Entry 5R4B (X-ray diffraction, 1.05 A resolution); this record covers chains B and C of the 5 polymer chains in the assembly.

Chain B:
Molecule: gamma-chymotrypsin
Source organism: Bos taurus
Notes: EC 3.4.21.1
UniProt: P00766 (CTRA_BOVIN); numbering as in UniProt (aligned over 16-146)
Amino-acid sequence (131 residues; row label = number of the first residue in the row):
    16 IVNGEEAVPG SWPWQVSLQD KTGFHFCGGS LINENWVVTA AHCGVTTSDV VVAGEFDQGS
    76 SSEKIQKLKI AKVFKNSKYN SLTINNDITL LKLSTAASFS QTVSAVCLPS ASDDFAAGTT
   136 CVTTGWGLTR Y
Cystine bridges: Cys-42/Cys-58
UniProt features mapped onto this chain:
  - active site (Charge relay system): His-57, Asp-102

Chain C:
Molecule: gamma-chymotrypsin
Source organism: Bos taurus
Notes: EC 3.4.21.1
UniProt: P00766 (CTRA_BOVIN); numbering as in UniProt (aligned over 149-245)
Amino-acid sequence (97 residues; numbered 149 to 245; the number before each row is that of its first residue):
   149 ANTPDRLQQA SLPLLSNTNC KKYWGTKIKD AMICAGASGV SSCMGDSGGP LVCKKNGAWT
   209 LVGIVSWGSS TCSTSTPGVY ARVTALVNWV QQTLAAN
Cystine bridges: Cys-168/Cys-182, Cys-191/Cys-220
UniProt features mapped onto this chain:
  - active site: Ser-195 (Charge relay system)

Interface between chain B and chain C:
Contacting residue pairs (160):
  Ile-16(B) / Gln-156(C)
  Ile-16(B) / Gln-157(C)
  Ile-16(B) / Ala-158(C)  hydrophobic
  Ile-16(B) / Ser-189(C)
  Ile-16(B) / Asp-194(C)  hydrogen bond (backbone-side chain)
  Val-17(B) / Val-188(C)
  Val-17(B) / Ser-189(C)  hydrogen bond (backbone-backbone)
  Val-17(B) / Cys-220(C)  hydrophobic
  Val-17(B) / Thr-222(C)
  Asn-18(B) / Gly-187(C)  hydrogen bond (side chain-backbone)
  Asn-18(B) / Val-188(C)
  Asn-18(B) / Thr-222(C)
  Gly-19(B) / Gln-157(C)
  Glu-20(B) / Gln-156(C)
  Glu-20(B) / Gln-157(C)  hydrogen bond
  Glu-21(B) / Arg-154(C)  salt bridge
  Glu-21(B) / Leu-155(C)
  Glu-21(B) / Gln-156(C)
  Ala-22(B) / Leu-155(C)  hydrogen bond (backbone-backbone)
  Ala-22(B) / Gln-157(C)
  Trp-27(B) / Gln-157(C)  hydrogen bond
  Trp-27(B) / Trp-207(C)  hydrophobic
  Trp-29(B) / Trp-207(C)  hydrophobic
  Gln-30(B) / Leu-155(C)
  Gln-30(B) / Pro-198(C)
  His-40(B) / Gly-193(C)  hydrogen bond (side chain-backbone)
  Cys-42(B) / Gly-193(C)
  Cys-42(B) / Ser-195(C)  hydrogen bond (side chain-backbone)
  Gly-43(B) / Ser-195(C)  hydrogen bond (backbone-backbone)
  Gly-43(B) / Gly-196(C)
  Gly-43(B) / Gly-197(C)
  Gly-44(B) / Gly-196(C)
  Gly-44(B) / Gly-197(C)
  Ser-45(B) / Pro-198(C)
  Ser-45(B) / Leu-209(C)
  Ile-47(B) / Val-238(C)  hydrophobic
  Ile-47(B) / Leu-242(C)  hydrophobic
  Asn-48(B) / Leu-242(C)
  Trp-51(B) / Leu-242(C)  hydrophobic
  Trp-51(B) / Asn-245(C)
  Val-53(B) / Gly-196(C)
  Val-53(B) / Leu-209(C)  hydrophobic
  Val-53(B) / Ile-212(C)  hydrophobic
  Thr-54(B) / Gly-196(C)
  Thr-54(B) / Ile-212(C)
  Ala-55(B) / Gly-196(C)
  Ala-55(B) / Ile-212(C)
  Ala-55(B) / Val-213(C)
  His-57(B) / Ser-195(C)  hydrogen bond
  His-57(B) / Ser-214(C)
  Cys-58(B) / Ser-195(C)
  Phe-71(B) / Asp-153(C)
  Phe-71(B) / Arg-154(C)
  Phe-71(B) / Leu-155(C)  hydrogen bond (backbone-backbone)
  Asp-72(B) / Asp-153(C)
  Asp-72(B) / Arg-154(C)
  Gln-73(B) / Asp-153(C)  hydrogen bond (backbone-backbone)
  Gly-74(B) / Asp-153(C)
  Phe-89(B) / Trp-237(C)
  Phe-89(B) / Thr-241(C)
  Phe-89(B) / Asn-245(C)
  Asn-91(B) / Leu-234(C)
  Asn-91(B) / Trp-237(C)
  Thr-98(B) / Met-180(C)
  Ile-99(B) / Met-180(C)
  Ile-99(B) / Ser-214(C)
  Asn-100(B) / Lys-177(C)
  Asn-100(B) / Ala-179(C)
  Asn-100(B) / Met-180(C)
  Asn-101(B) / Ala-179(C)
  Asn-101(B) / Leu-234(C)
  Asp-102(B) / Ser-214(C)  hydrogen bond
  Asp-102(B) / Ala-229(C)
  Ile-103(B) / Ile-212(C)  hydrophobic
  Ile-103(B) / Leu-234(C)  hydrophobic
  Ile-103(B) / Trp-237(C)  hydrophobic
  Ile-103(B) / Val-238(C)  hydrophobic
  Leu-105(B) / Trp-237(C)  hydrophobic
  Leu-105(B) / Val-238(C)  hydrophobic
  Leu-105(B) / Thr-241(C)
  Leu-105(B) / Leu-242(C)  hydrophobic
  Lys-107(B) / Asn-245(C)  hydrogen bond (side chain-backbone)
  Val-121(B) / Val-200(C)  hydrophobic
  Val-121(B) / Trp-207(C)
  Val-121(B) / Leu-209(C)
  Cys-122(B) / Trp-207(C)  hydrogen bond (backbone-backbone)
  Cys-122(B) / Thr-208(C)
  Cys-122(B) / Leu-209(C)  hydrogen bond (backbone-backbone)
  Leu-123(B) / Thr-208(C)
  Leu-123(B) / Val-238(C)  hydrophobic
  Leu-123(B) / Gln-239(C)
  Pro-124(B) / Thr-208(C)
  Pro-124(B) / Leu-209(C)
  Pro-124(B) / Val-231(C)
  Pro-124(B) / Thr-232(C)
  Pro-124(B) / Val-235(C)
  Ser-125(B) / Thr-232(C)
  Ala-126(B) / Thr-232(C)
  Ala-126(B) / Val-235(C)
  Ala-126(B) / Asn-236(C)
  Asp-128(B) / Thr-232(C)
  Phe-130(B) / Leu-162(C)  hydrophobic
  Phe-130(B) / Val-210(C)  hydrophobic
  Phe-130(B) / Thr-232(C)
  Ala-131(B) / Leu-162(C)
  Ala-132(B) / Leu-162(C)
  Ala-132(B) / Leu-163(C)
  Ala-132(B) / Ser-164(C)
  Gly-133(B) / Leu-162(C)  hydrogen bond (backbone-backbone)
  Thr-134(B) / Leu-160(C)
  Thr-134(B) / Pro-161(C)
  Thr-134(B) / Leu-162(C)  hydrogen bond (backbone-backbone)
  Thr-135(B) / Ser-159(C)
  Thr-135(B) / Leu-160(C)
  Cys-136(B) / Ser-159(C)
  Cys-136(B) / Leu-160(C)  hydrogen bond (backbone-backbone)
  Cys-136(B) / Leu-162(C)  hydrophobic
  Cys-136(B) / Val-200(C)
  Cys-136(B) / Cys-201(C)  disulfide
  Val-137(B) / Ala-158(C)
  Val-137(B) / Ser-159(C)
  Val-137(B) / Pro-198(C)
  Val-137(B) / Leu-199(C)
  Val-137(B) / Val-200(C)  hydrogen bond (backbone-backbone)
  Val-137(B) / Trp-207(C)  hydrophobic
  Thr-138(B) / Gln-157(C)
  Thr-138(B) / Ala-158(C)  hydrogen bond (backbone-backbone)
  Thr-138(B) / Leu-160(C)
  Thr-138(B) / Ser-190(C)
  Thr-138(B) / Pro-198(C)  hydrogen bond (side chain-backbone)
  Thr-138(B) / Val-213(C)
  Thr-139(B) / Gln-156(C)
  Thr-139(B) / Gln-157(C)
  Thr-139(B) / Pro-198(C)
  Gly-140(B) / Leu-155(C)
  Gly-140(B) / Gln-156(C)  hydrogen bond (backbone-backbone)
  Gly-140(B) / Asp-194(C)
  Trp-141(B) / Thr-151(C)
  Trp-141(B) / Pro-152(C)
  Trp-141(B) / Asp-153(C)  hydrogen bond (side chain-backbone)
  Trp-141(B) / Arg-154(C)
  Trp-141(B) / Leu-155(C)
  Trp-141(B) / Asp-194(C)
  Gly-142(B) / Pro-152(C)
  Gly-142(B) / Met-192(C)
  Gly-142(B) / Gly-193(C)
  Gly-142(B) / Asp-194(C)  hydrogen bond (backbone-side chain)
  Leu-143(B) / Ala-149(C)  hydrophobic
  Leu-143(B) / Asn-150(C)
  Leu-143(B) / Thr-151(C)
  Leu-143(B) / Cys-191(C)
  Leu-143(B) / Met-192(C)  hydrogen bond (backbone-backbone)
  Thr-144(B) / Asn-150(C)  hydrogen bond
  Thr-144(B) / Pro-152(C)
  Arg-145(B) / Ala-149(C)
  Arg-145(B) / Asn-150(C)  hydrogen bond (backbone-backbone)
  Tyr-146(B) / Ala-149(C)
  Tyr-146(B) / Met-192(C)  hydrophobic
  Tyr-146(B) / Ser-218(C)  hydrogen bond (side chain-backbone)
  Tyr-146(B) / Thr-219(C)
Other interface residues (no listed pair), chain B (65 interface residues in all): Val-23, Phe-41, Lys-90, Thr-104
Other interface residues (no listed pair), chain C (60 interface residues in all): Ala-206, Trp-215, Tyr-228
Inter-chain disulfides: Cys-136(B)/Cys-201(C)

Overview:
The interface between chain B and chain C involves 65 residues on one side and 60 on the other, with 1
disulfide bond, 29 hydrogen bonds and 1 salt bridge. Polar contacts include Glu-21(B)/Arg-154(C),
Ile-16(B)/Asp-194(C) and Asn-18(B)/Gly-187(C).
Chain B is gamma-chymotrypsin and chain C is gamma-chymotrypsin, both from Bos taurus; the structure, Crystal
Structure of deuterated gamma-Chymotrypsin at pH 9, cryo temperature, was determined by X-ray diffraction.
